PDB entry 8VVG | electron microscopy, 3.30 A resolution | chains C and D of the 5 polymer chains in the assembly

Chain C:
Molecule: Guanine nucleotide-binding protein G(I)/G(S)/G(T) subunit beta-1
Source organism: Homo sapiens
Reference sequence: P62873 (GBB1_HUMAN); numbering as in UniProt (aligned over 1-340)
Sequence (340 residues; row label = number of the first residue in the row):
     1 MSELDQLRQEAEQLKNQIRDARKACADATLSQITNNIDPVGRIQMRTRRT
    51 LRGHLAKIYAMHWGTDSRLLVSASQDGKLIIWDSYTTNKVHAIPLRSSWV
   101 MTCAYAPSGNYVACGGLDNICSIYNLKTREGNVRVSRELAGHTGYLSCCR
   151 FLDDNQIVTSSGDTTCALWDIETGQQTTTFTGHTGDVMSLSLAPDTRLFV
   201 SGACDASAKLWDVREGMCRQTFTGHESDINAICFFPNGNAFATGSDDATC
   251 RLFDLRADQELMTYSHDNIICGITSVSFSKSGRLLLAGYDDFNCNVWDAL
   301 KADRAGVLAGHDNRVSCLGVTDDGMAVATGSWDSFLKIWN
Unresolved in the structure: 1
Swiss-Prot annotation at these positions:
  - modified residue: S2 (N-acetylserine), H266 (Phosphohistidine)
  - natural variant: L30 (L30F: In MRD42; uncertain significance), R52 (R52G: In MRD42), G64 (G64V: In MRD42), D76 (D76E: In MRD42; D76G: In MRD42), G77 (G77S: In MRD42), K78 (K78R: In MRD42), I80 (I80N: In MRD42; I80T: In MRD42), H91 (H91R: In MRD42; uncertain significance), A92 (A92T: In MRD42), P94 (P94S: In MRD42), L95 (L95P: In MRD42), R96 (R96L: In MRD42), 5 further natural variant entries in UniProt

Chain D:
Molecule: Guanine nucleotide-binding protein G(I)/G(S)/G(O) subunit gamma-2
Source organism: Homo sapiens
Reference sequence: P59768 (GBG2_HUMAN); residues 1-71 here = UniProt positions 1-71
Sequence (71 residues; numbered 1 to 71; the number before each row is that of its first residue):
     1 MASNNTASIAQARKLVEQLKMEANIDRIKVSKAAADLMAYCEAHAKEDPL
    51 LTPVPASENPFREKKFFCAIL
Unresolved in the structure: 1-7, 63-71
Swiss-Prot annotation at these positions:
  - modified residue: A2 (N-acetylalanine), C68 (Cysteine methyl ester)
  - lipidation: C68 (S-geranylgeranyl cysteine)

Interface between chain C and chain D:
Residue-residue contacts (80; chain C residue first):
  E3(C) with R13(D), salt bridge
  L4(C) with S8(D)
  L7(C) with A12(D), hydrophobic; R13(D)
  E10(C) with V16(D)
  A11(C) with V16(D), hydrophobic
  L14(C) with L19(D), hydrophobic
  I18(C) with L19(D), hydrophobic; E22(D); A23(D), hydrophobic
  R22(C) with E22(D), salt bridge
  C25(C) with R27(D), hydrogen bond (side chain-backbone); I28(D), hydrogen bond (side chain-backbone); K29(D)
  A26(C) with V30(D), hydrophobic
  D27(C) with K29(D); V30(D); S31(D)
  A28(C) with V30(D)
  I33(C) with A34(D), hydrophobic
  T34(C) with M38(D)
  I37(C) with M38(D), hydrophobic
  V40(C) with L51(D), hydrophobic
  M45(C) with L50(D), hydrophobic
  R48(C) with N59(D), hydrogen bond; F61(D), hydrogen bond (side chain-backbone)
  R49(C) with P60(D), hydrogen bond (side chain-backbone); F61(D); R62(D)
  S84(C) with F61(D)
  Y85(C) with P60(D); F61(D), hydrophobic
  M217(C) with M21(D), hydrophobic
  C218(C) with Q18(D); M21(D)
  R219(C) with E22(D); I25(D)
  Q220(C) with E22(D)
  T221(C) with E22(D)
  F235(C) with L37(D), hydrophobic; Y40(D), hydrophobic; C41(D), hydrophobic
  P236(C) with Y40(D), hydrogen bond (backbone-side chain)
  N237(C) with D36(D); Y40(D)
  N239(C) with D36(D)
  D254(C) with V30(D); A33(D)
  R256(C) with D26(D); R27(D); I28(D); K32(D); D36(D), salt bridge
  A257(C) with I28(D)
  D258(C) with R27(D), salt bridge
  Q259(C) with V30(D)
  L261(C) with V30(D), hydrophobic; L37(D), hydrophobic
  S279(C) with D48(D)
  K280(C) with H44(D); E47(D), hydrogen bond (side chain-backbone)
  S281(C) with Y40(D); C41(D); H44(D); D48(D), hydrogen bond; L51(D)
  G282(C) with C41(D)
  R283(C) with C41(D)
  L284(C) with L50(D), hydrophobic; L51(D), hydrophobic
  L300(C) with M38(D), hydrophobic; C41(D), hydrophobic
  G324(C) with P49(D); L50(D)
  M325(C) with P49(D), hydrophobic; N59(D); P60(D)
  A326(C) with F61(D), hydrophobic
  N340(C) with N59(D), hydrogen bond; F61(D)
Interface residues without a listed pair, chain C (52 interface residues in all): K15, A21, L30, A240, L252
Interface residues without a listed pair, chain D (36 interface residues in all): K20, A45

In short:
52 residues of chain C face 36 of chain D across their interface, with 9 hydrogen bonds and 4 salt bridges.
Polar pairs include E3(C)-R13(D), R22(C)-E22(D) and R256(C)-D36(D).
Here chain C is Guanine nucleotide-binding protein G(I)/G(S)/G(T) subunit beta-1 and chain D is Guanine
nucleotide-binding protein G(I)/G(S)/G(O) subunit gamma-2, both from Homo sapiens. Entry 8VVG (Kappa opioid
receptor in complex with heterotrimerig Gi protein, bound to inverse agonist GB18) was determined by electron
microscopy (same publication as 8VVE, 8VVF and 9D61).
